PDB entry 8YAB | electron microscopy, 3.26 A resolution | chains A and D of the 5 polymer chains in the assembly

== Chain A ==
Name: AP-5 complex subunit zeta-1
Organism: Mus musculus
UniProtKB: Q3U829 (AP5Z1_MOUSE); residues 3-808 here correspond to UniProt positions 2-807 (UniProt number = residue number - 1)
Chain sequence (808 residues; row label = number of the first residue in the row):
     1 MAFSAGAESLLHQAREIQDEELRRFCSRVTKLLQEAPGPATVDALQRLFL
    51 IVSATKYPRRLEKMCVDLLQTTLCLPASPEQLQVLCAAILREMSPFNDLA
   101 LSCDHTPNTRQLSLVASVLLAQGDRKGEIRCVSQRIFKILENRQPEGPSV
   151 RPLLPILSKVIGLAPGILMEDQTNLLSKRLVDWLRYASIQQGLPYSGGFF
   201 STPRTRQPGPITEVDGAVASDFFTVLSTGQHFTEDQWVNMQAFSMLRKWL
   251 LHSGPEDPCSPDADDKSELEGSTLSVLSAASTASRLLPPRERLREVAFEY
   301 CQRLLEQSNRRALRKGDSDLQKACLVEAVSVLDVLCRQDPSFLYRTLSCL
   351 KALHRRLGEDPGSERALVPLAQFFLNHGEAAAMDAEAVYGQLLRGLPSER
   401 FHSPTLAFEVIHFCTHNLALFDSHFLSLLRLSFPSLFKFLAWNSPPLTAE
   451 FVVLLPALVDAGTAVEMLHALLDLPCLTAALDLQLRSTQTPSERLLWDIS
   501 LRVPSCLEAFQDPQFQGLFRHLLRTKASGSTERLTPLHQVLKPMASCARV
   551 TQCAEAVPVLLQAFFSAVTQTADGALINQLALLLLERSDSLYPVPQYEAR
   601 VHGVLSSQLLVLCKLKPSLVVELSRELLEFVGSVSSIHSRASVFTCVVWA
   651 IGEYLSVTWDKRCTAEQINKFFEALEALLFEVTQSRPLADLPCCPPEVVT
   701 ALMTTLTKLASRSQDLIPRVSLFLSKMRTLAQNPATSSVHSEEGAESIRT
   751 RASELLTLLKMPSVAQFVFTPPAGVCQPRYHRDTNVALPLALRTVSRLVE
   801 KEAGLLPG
Disordered / not traced: 1, 145-148, 186-222, 227-232, 254-288, 308-316, 378-381, 659-660, 684-691, 733-743, 789-808
Construct notes: initiating methionine (1); expression tag (2)

== Chain D ==
Name: Spatacsin
Organism: Homo sapiens
UniProtKB: Q96JI7 (SPTCS_HUMAN); numbering as in UniProt (aligned over 1-525)
Chain sequence (525 residues; each row starts with the number of its first residue):
     1 MAAEEGVASAASAGGSWGTAAMGRVLPMLLVPVPAEAMGQLGSRAQLRTQ
    51 PEALGSLTAAGSLQVLSLTPGSRGGGRCCLEGPFWHFLWEDSRNSSTPTE
   101 KPKLLALGENYELLIYEFNLKDGRCDATILYSCSREALQKLIDDQDISIS
   151 LLSLRILSFHNNTSLLFINKCVILHIIFPERDAAIRVLNCFTLPLPAQAV
   201 DMIIDTQLCRGILFVLSSLGWIYIFDVVDGTYVAHVDLALHKEDMCNEQQ
   251 QEPAKISSFTSLKVSQDLDVAVIVSSSNSAVALNLNLYFRQHPGHLLCER
   301 ILEDLPIQGPKGVDEDDPVNSAYNMKLAKFSFQIDRSWKAQLSSLNETIK
   351 NSKLEVSCCAPWFQDILHLESPESGNHSTSVQSWAFIPQDIMHGQYNVLQ
   401 KDHAKTSDPGRSWKIMHISEQEEPIELKCVSVTGFTALFTWEVERMGYTI
   451 TLWDLETQGMQCFSLGTKCIPVDSSGDQQLCFVLTENGLSLILFGLTQEE
   501 FLNRLMIHGSASTVDTLCHLNGWGR
Disordered / not traced: 1-21, 70-72, 94-101, 243-255, 299-315, 353-360, 368-413, 420-422, 522-525
UniProt features mapped onto this chain:
  - natural variant: Ser412 (S412L: In SPG11; uncertain significance)

== Chain A / chain D interface ==
Residue-residue contacts (15; chain A residue first):
  Pro445(A) with Gln341(D)
  Thr448(A) with Leu342(D)
  Ala449(A) with Gln341(D); Leu345(D), hydrophobic
  Val452(A) with Leu345(D), hydrophobic; Ile349(D), hydrophobic
  Glu555(A) with Leu342(D)
  Gln562(A) with Lys350(D)
  Val764(A) with Ile507(D), hydrophobic
  Arg779(A) with Phe435(D)
  Val786(A) with Leu493(D)
  Ala787(A) with Met28(D); Phe501(D), hydrophobic
  Leu788(A) with Met28(D); Leu30(D)
Other interface residues (no listed pair), chain A (15 interface residues in all): Val559, Ala563, Ser566, Asp783
Other interface residues (no listed pair), chain D (16 interface residues in all): Leu29, Trp338, Asn346, Leu480, Leu491
From the paper, about this interface:
  - interface residues, chain A: His781(A)
  - interface residues, chain D: Arg336(D)

== Summary ==
The interface between chain A and chain D involves 15 residues on one side and 16 on the other. The paper
reports interface residues His781(A) and Arg336(D).
Chain A is AP-5 complex subunit zeta-1 (Mus musculus) and chain D is Spatacsin (Homo sapiens); the structure,
AP5 complex bound to SPG11-SPG15, was determined by electron microscopy (same publication as 8YAD and 8YAH).
